6LBC - chains D and F of the 6 polymer chains in the assembly; structure by X-ray diffraction, 1.80 A resolution.

# Chain D (and F)
Name: Ferritin
Source organism: Penaeus japonicus
Notes: EC 1.16.3.1; chain F of this document is another copy of the same molecule, construct and numbering; everything in this record applies to it too
Reference sequence: T2B7E1 (T2B7E1_PENJP); numbering as in UniProt (aligned over 1-170)
Amino-acid sequence (170 residues; each row starts with the number of its first residue):
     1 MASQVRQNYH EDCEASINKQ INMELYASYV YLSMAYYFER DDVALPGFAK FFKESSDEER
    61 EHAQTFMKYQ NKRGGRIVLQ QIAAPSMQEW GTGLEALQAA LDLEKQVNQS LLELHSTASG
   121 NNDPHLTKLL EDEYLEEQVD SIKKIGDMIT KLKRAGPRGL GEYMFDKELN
Disordered / not traced: 1
Sequence notes: engineered mutation Arg158 (Thr in T2B7E1)
Bound ions: Fe ion: Glu24, Glu59, His62

# How chain D and chain F interact
Contacting residue pairs (27):
  Gln4(D) - Leu101(F)
  Gln4(D) - Lys105(F)  hydrogen bond (backbone-side chain)
  Gln4(D) - Gly146(F)  hydrogen bond (side chain-backbone)
  Gln4(D) - Ile149(F)
  Gln4(D) - Thr150(F)  hydrogen bond
  Val5(D) - Lys105(F)
  Val5(D) - Ile142(F)  hydrophobic
  Arg6(D) - Lys105(F)  hydrogen bond (backbone-side chain)
  Gln7(D) - Lys105(F)  hydrogen bond (side chain-backbone)
  Gln7(D) - Asn108(F)  hydrogen bond
  Gln7(D) - Gln109(F)
  Gln7(D) - Ile142(F)
  Asn8(D) - Leu112(F)
  Asn71(D) - Lys143(F)
  Lys72(D) - Val139(F)
  Lys72(D) - Asp140(F)  salt bridge
  Pro124(D) - Leu112(F)  hydrophobic
  Pro124(D) - His115(F)
  Pro124(D) - Glu131(F)
  Pro124(D) - Leu135(F)  hydrophobic
  His125(D) - Leu135(F)
  His125(D) - Glu136(F)  salt bridge
  His125(D) - Val139(F)
  Lys128(D) - Glu131(F)
  Lys128(D) - Asp132(F)  salt bridge
  Lys128(D) - Glu136(F)
  Asp132(D) - Asp132(F)
Also at the interface, not in a pair above, chain D (13 interface residues in all): Arg73, Thr127

# Summary
Chain D and chain F form an interface of 13 and 17 residues respectively; the contacts include 6 hydrogen
bonds and 3 salt bridges. Polar contacts include Lys72(D)-Asp140(F), His125(D)-Glu136(F) and
Lys128(D)-Asp132(F). Glu24(D), Glu59(D) and His62(D) form the Fe ion site.
Chain D and chain F are both Ferritin (Penaeus japonicus); the structure, shrimp ferritin-T158R, was
determined by X-ray diffraction together with 6LBD from the same study.
